PDB entry 7QBJ | X-ray diffraction, 2.27 A resolution | chains A and D

[Chain A (and D)]
Molecule: Inosine-5'-monophosphate dehydrogenase
Organism: Escherichia coli
Notes: EC 1.1.1.205; chain D of this document is another copy of the same molecule, construct and numbering; everything in this record applies to it too
UniProtKB: chimeric construct of P0ADG7, Q9HXM5: residues 1-91 from P0ADG7 (IMDH_ECOLI) positions 1-91 (same numbers); residues 92-201 from Q9HXM5 positions 92-201 (same numbers); residues 202-487 from P0ADG7 (IMDH_ECOLI) positions 203-488 (UniProt number = residue number + 1)
Sequence (507 residues; row label = number of the first residue in the row; numbers below 1 keep their minus sign (Met-19 is residue -19)):
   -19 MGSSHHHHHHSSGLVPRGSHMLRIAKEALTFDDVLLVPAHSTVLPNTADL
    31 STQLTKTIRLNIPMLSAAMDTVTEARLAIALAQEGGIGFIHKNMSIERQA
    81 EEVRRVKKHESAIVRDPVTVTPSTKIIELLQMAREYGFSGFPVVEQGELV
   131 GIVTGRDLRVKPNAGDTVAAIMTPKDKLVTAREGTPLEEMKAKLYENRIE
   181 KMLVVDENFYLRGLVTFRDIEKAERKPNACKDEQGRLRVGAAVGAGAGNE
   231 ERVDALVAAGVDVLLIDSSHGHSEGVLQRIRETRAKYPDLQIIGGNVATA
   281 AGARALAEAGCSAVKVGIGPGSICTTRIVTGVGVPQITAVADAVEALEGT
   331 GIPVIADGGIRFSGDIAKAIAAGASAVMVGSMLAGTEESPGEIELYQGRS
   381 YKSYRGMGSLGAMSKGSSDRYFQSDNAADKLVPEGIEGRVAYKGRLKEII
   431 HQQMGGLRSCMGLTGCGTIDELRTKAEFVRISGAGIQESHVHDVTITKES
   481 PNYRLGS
Disordered / not traced: -19 to 0, 143-145, 303, 385-417, 465-487 (chain D: -19 to -1, 385-417, 465-487)
Construct notes: initiating methionine (-19); expression tag (-18 to 0)
Curated features (UniProtKB/Swiss-Prot):
  - active site: Cys304 (Thioimidate intermediate), Arg400 (Proton acceptor)
  - binding site (NAD(+)): Asp247 to Ser249, Gly297 to Gly299
  - binding site (K(+)): Gly299, Gly301, Cys304, Glu468, Ser469, His470
  - binding site (IMP): Ser302, Asp337 to Gly339, Gly360, Ser361, Tyr384 to Gly388, Glu414
  - modified residue (N6-acetyllysine): Lys266, Lys427
Reported in the primary citation:
  - conformationally variable residues (order/disorder transition): Ile373 to Tyr384, Arg419 to Gly424

[How chain A and chain D interact]
Contacting residue pairs - 53 pairs, chain A then chain D:
  Val94(A) with Arg198(D)
  Leu110(A) with Tyr175(D)
  Ala113(A) with Tyr175(D)
  Arg114(A) with Glu168(D), salt bridge; Lys171(D); Ala172(D); Tyr175(D); Phe197(D)
  Glu115(A) with Lys171(D), salt bridge; Phe197(D)
  Tyr116(A) with Phe197(D)
  Gly117(A) with Phe197(D)
  Ser119(A) with Glu180(D)
  Arg139(A) with Tyr175(D); Arg178(D)
  Lys171(A) with Glu115(D), salt bridge
  Tyr175(A) with Leu110(D); Ala113(D); Arg114(D); Phe118(D), hydrophobic
  Glu176(A) with Arg114(D), salt bridge
  Arg178(A) with Arg139(D)
  Glu180(A) with Gly117(D); Phe118(D), hydrogen bond (side chain-backbone); Ser119(D)
  Phe197(A) with Ala113(D); Arg114(D); Glu115(D); Tyr116(D); Gly117(D)
  Arg198(A) with Val94(D)
  Asp199(A) with Arg198(D), salt bridge
  Leu375(A) with Lys423(D); Ile429(D), hydrophobic
  Gly378(A) with Ala421(D); Lys423(D)
  Arg379(A) with Arg379(D); Tyr381(D), hydrogen bond; Ala421(D)
  Ser380(A) with Tyr422(D), hydrogen bond (side chain-backbone); Lys423(D); Gly424(D)
  Tyr381(A) with Arg379(D), hydrogen bond
  Ala421(A) with Gly378(D); Arg379(D)
  Tyr422(A) with Ser380(D), hydrogen bond (backbone-side chain); Tyr422(D), hydrophobic
  Lys423(A) with Leu375(D); Gly378(D); Ser380(D)
  Gly424(A) with Ser380(D), hydrogen bond (backbone-side chain)
  Ile429(A) with Leu375(D), hydrophobic
  Gln432(A) with Leu375(D)
Other interface residues (no listed pair), chain A (32 interface residues in all): Phe118, Leu194, Thr196, Glu201
Other interface residues (no listed pair), chain D (31 interface residues in all): Glu201, Ile373, Gln432

[Overview]
32 residues of chain A and 31 residues of chain D are in contact, with 6 hydrogen bonds and 5 salt bridges.
Among the polar pairs are Arg114(A)-Glu168(D), Glu115(A)-Lys171(D) and Glu176(A)-Arg114(D). From the paper:
conformational variability at Ile373(A) and Arg419(A).
Both chains are Inosine-5'-monophosphate dehydrogenase (Escherichia coli). Entry 7QBJ (bacterial IMPDH
chimera) was determined by X-ray diffraction together with 7QDX and 7QEM from the same study.
